PDB entry 7XXH | electron microscopy, 2.90 A resolution | chains A and H of the 5 polymer chains in the assembly

# Chain A
Molecule: Guanine nucleotide-binding protein G(11) subunit alpha
Source organism: Homo sapiens
Amino-acid sequence (353 residues; each row starts with the number of its first residue):
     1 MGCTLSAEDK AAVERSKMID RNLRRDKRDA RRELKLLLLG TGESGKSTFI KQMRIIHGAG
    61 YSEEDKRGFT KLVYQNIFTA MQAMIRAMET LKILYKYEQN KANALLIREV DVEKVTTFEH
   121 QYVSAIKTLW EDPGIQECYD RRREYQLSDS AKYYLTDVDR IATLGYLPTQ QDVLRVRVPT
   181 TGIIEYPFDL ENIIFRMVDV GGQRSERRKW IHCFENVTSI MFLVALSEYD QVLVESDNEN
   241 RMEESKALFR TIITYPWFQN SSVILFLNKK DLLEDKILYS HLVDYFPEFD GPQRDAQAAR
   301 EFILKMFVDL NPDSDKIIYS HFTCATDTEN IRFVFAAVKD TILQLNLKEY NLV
Not modelled in the structure: 1-2, 59-180, 233-235

# Chain H
Molecule: scfv16
Source organism: Homo sapiens
Notes: antibody fragment or engineered binder
Amino-acid sequence (247 residues; numbered 1 to 247; the number before each row is that of its first residue):
     1 DVQLVESGGG LVQPGGSRKL SCSASGFAFS SFGMHWVRQA PEKGLEWVAY ISSGSGTIYY
    61 ADTVKGRFTI SRDDPKNTLF LQMTSLRSED TAMYYCVRSI YYYGSSPFDF WGQGTTLTVS
   121 SGGGGSGGGG SGGGGSDIVM TQATSSVPVT PGESVSISCR SSKSLLHSNG NTYLYWFLQR
   181 PGQSPQLLIY RMSNLASGVP DRFSGSGSGT AFTLTISRLE AEDVGVYYCM QHLEYPLTFG
   241 AGTKLEL
Not modelled in the structure: 121-133
Cystine bridges: Cys22-Cys96, Cys159-Cys229

# Chain A / chain H interface
Residue-residue contacts (20; chain A residue first):
  Thr4(A) with His167(H), hydrogen bond (backbone-side chain)
  Ser6(A) with His167(H); Tyr173(H)
  Ala7(A) with His232(H)
  Glu8(A) with Tyr101(H); Pro107(H); Tyr173(H); Tyr175(H), hydrogen bond; Arg191(H), salt bridge; His232(H), salt bridge
  Asp9(A) with Tyr173(H)
  Ala11(A) with Tyr101(H), hydrophobic
  Glu14(A) with Ser52(H), hydrogen bond; Gly56(H); Thr57(H), hydrogen bond
  Arg15(A) with Ser31(H), hydrogen bond; Ile100(H); Tyr101(H)
  Met18(A) with Ser53(H), hydrogen bond; Gly54(H)
Interface residues without a listed pair, chain A (11 interface residues in all): Leu5, Ala12
Interface residues without a listed pair, chain H (18 interface residues in all): Tyr102, Asn169, Leu233, Tyr235

# Overview
11 residues of chain A face 18 of chain H across their interface, with 6 hydrogen bonds and 2 salt bridges.
Polar pairs include Glu8(A)-Arg191(H), Glu8(A)-His232(H) and Thr4(A)-His167(H).
Chain A is Guanine nucleotide-binding protein G(11) subunit alpha and chain H is scfv16, both from Homo
sapiens; the structure, Cryo-EM structure of the purinergic receptor P2Y1R in complex with 2MeSADP and G11,
was determined by electron microscopy together with 7XXI from the same study.
